PDB entry 2PLV | X-ray diffraction, 2.88 A resolution | chains 2 and 3 of the 4 polymer chains in the assembly

# Chain 2
Molecule: Human poliovirus type 1 (subunit VP2)
Organism: Human poliovirus 1
UniProt: P03300 (POLH_POL1M); residues 1-272 here correspond to UniProt positions 69-340 (UniProt number = residue number + 68)
Chain sequence (272 residues; row label = number of the first residue in the row):
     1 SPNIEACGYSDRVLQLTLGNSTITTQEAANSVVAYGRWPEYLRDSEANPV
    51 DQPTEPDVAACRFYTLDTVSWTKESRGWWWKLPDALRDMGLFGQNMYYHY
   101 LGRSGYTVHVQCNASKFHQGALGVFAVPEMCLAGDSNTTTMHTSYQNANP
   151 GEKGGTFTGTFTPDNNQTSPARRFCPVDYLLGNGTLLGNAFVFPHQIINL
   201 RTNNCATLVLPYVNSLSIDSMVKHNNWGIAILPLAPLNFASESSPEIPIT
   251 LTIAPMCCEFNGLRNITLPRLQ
Not modelled in the structure: 1-4

# Chain 3
Molecule: Human poliovirus type 1 (subunit VP3)
Organism: Human poliovirus 1
UniProt: P03300 (POLH_POL1M); residues 1-238 here correspond to UniProt positions 341-578 (UniProt number = residue number + 340)
Chain sequence (238 residues; each row starts with the number of its first residue):
     1 GLPVMNTPGSNQYLTADNFQSPCALPEFDVTPPIDIPGEVKNMMELAEID
    51 TMIPFDLSATKKNTMEMYRVRLSDKPHTDDPILCLSLSPASDPRLSHTML
   101 GEILNYYTHWAGSLKFTFLFCGSMMATGKLLVSYAPPGADPPKKRKEAML
   151 GTHVIWDIGLQSSCTMVVPWISNTTYRQTIDDSFTEGGYISVFYQTRIVV
   201 PLSTPREMDILGFVSACNDFSVRLLRDTTHIEQKALAQ
Not modelled in the structure: 236-238
Construct notes: conflict Ser123 (Phe463 in P03300)

# Interface between chain 2 and chain 3
Residue-residue contacts (67; chain 2 residue first):
  Tyr35(2) - Gly38(3)
  Arg37(2) - Asp35(3)  salt bridge
  Arg37(2) - Pro37(3)
  Arg43(2) - Asp35(3)  salt bridge
  Glu46(2) - Ile34(3)
  Glu46(2) - Asp35(3)  hydrogen bond (side chain-backbone)
  Lys116(2) - Ser123(3)
  Lys116(2) - Met124(3)  hydrogen bond (backbone-backbone)
  Lys116(2) - Met125(3)  hydrogen bond (backbone-backbone)
  Phe117(2) - Met125(3)  hydrophobic
  Phe117(2) - Leu202(3)
  Phe117(2) - Ser203(3)
  Phe117(2) - Thr204(3)
  Phe117(2) - Pro205(3)
  His118(2) - Ser123(3)
  Gln119(2) - Gly122(3)
  Gln119(2) - Ser123(3)
  Gln119(2) - Pro205(3)
  Gln119(2) - Glu207(3)  hydrogen bond (side chain-backbone)
  Gln119(2) - Met208(3)
  Gly120(2) - Cys121(3)
  Ala121(2) - Cys121(3)  hydrophobic
  Asp178(2) - Met65(3)
  Tyr179(2) - Asn63(3)
  Tyr179(2) - Thr64(3)
  Tyr179(2) - Met65(3)  hydrophobic
  Leu186(2) - Tyr68(3)
  Leu186(2) - His97(3)
  Leu187(2) - Met65(3)  hydrophobic
  Leu187(2) - Tyr68(3)
  Gly188(2) - Thr51(3)
  Gly188(2) - Met52(3)  hydrogen bond (backbone-backbone)
  Gly188(2) - Tyr68(3)  hydrogen bond (backbone-side chain)
  Asn189(2) - Thr51(3)  hydrogen bond
  Asn189(2) - His97(3)  hydrogen bond (side chain-backbone)
  Asn189(2) - Thr98(3)
  Asn189(2) - Met99(3)  hydrogen bond (side chain-backbone)
  Phe191(2) - Ile49(3)
  Phe191(2) - Asp50(3)
  Phe191(2) - Met52(3)  hydrophobic
  Phe191(2) - Phe213(3)  hydrophobic
  Val192(2) - Met99(3)  hydrophobic
  Asn199(2) - Leu119(3)
  Asn199(2) - Phe120(3)  hydrogen bond (side chain-backbone)
  Asn199(2) - Cys121(3)
  Arg201(2) - Phe120(3)
  Arg201(2) - Gly122(3)  hydrogen bond (side chain-backbone)
  Arg201(2) - Ser123(3)  hydrogen bond (side chain-backbone)
  Arg201(2) - Met124(3)
  Arg201(2) - Ala126(3)  hydrogen bond (side chain-backbone)
  Arg201(2) - Ile158(3)
  Arg201(2) - Gly159(3)  hydrogen bond (side chain-backbone)
  Thr202(2) - Ser162(3)
  Val213(2) - Pro37(3)  hydrophobic
  Asn214(2) - Ile34(3)
  Asn214(2) - Ile36(3)
  Leu216(2) - Ile34(3)
  Ser217(2) - Ile34(3)
  Pro233(2) - Arg69(3)  hydrogen bond (backbone-side chain)
  Leu234(2) - Arg69(3)  hydrogen bond (backbone-side chain)
  Leu234(2) - Leu211(3)  hydrophobic
  Ala235(2) - Cys121(3)  hydrophobic
  Pro236(2) - Arg69(3)
  Pro236(2) - Asp209(3)
  Ala240(2) - Ser203(3)
  Ala240(2) - Thr204(3)
  Ala240(2) - Pro205(3)
Also at the interface, not in a pair above, chain 2 (37 interface residues in all): Arg12, Arg76, Ile197, Tyr212, Ser215, Asn238, Phe239
Also at the interface, not in a pair above, chain 3 (39 interface residues in all): Met67, Leu160

# In short
37 residues of chain 2 face 39 of chain 3 across their interface; the contacts include 16 hydrogen bonds and 2
salt bridges. Among the polar pairs are Arg37(2)-Asp35(3), Arg43(2)-Asp35(3) and Glu46(2)-Asp35(3).
Here chain 2 is Human poliovirus type 1 (subunit VP2) and chain 3 is Human poliovirus type 1 (subunit VP3),
both from Human poliovirus 1. Entry 2PLV (Structural factors that control conformational transitions and
serotype specificity in type 3 poliovirus) was determined by X-ray diffraction.
